Entry 3J02 (electron microscopy, 8.00 A resolution (low resolution: residue-level contacts below are approximate; hydrogen-bond / salt-bridge calls are withheld)); this record covers chains A and P of the 16 polymer chains in the assembly.

[Chain A]
Name: Lidless D386A Mm-cpn variant
Organism: Methanococcus maripaludis
Notes: fragment: Lidless Mm-cpn
UniProtKB: Q877G8 (Q877G8_METMP); the construct has insertions or renumbered stretches relative to UniProt, so the offset changes along the chain: 1-234 = UniProt 7-240; 241-491 = UniProt 269-519
Sequence (491 residues; numbered 1 to 491; the number before each row is that of its first residue):
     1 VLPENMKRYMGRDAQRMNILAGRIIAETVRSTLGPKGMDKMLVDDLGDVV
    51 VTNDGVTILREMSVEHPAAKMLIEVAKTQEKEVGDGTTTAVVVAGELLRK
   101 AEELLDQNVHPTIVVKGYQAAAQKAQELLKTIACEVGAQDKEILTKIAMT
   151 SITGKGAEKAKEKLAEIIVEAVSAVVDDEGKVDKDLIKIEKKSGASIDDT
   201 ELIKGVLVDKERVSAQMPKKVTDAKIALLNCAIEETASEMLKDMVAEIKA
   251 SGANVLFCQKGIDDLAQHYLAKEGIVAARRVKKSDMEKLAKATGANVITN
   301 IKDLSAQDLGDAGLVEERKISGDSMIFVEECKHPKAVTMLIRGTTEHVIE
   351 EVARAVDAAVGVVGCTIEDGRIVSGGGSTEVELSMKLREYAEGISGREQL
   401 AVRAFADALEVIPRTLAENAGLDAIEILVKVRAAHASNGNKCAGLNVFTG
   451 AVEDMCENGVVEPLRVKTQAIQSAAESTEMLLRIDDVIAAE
Construct notes: linker (235-240); engineered mutation Ala358 (Asp386 in Q877G8)

[Chain P]
Name: Lidless D386A Mm-cpn variant
Organism: Methanococcus maripaludis
Notes: fragment: Lidless Mm-cpn
UniProtKB: Q877G8 (Q877G8_METMP); the construct has insertions or renumbered stretches relative to UniProt, so the offset changes along the chain: 7366-7599 = UniProt 7-240; 7606-7856 = UniProt 269-519
Sequence (491 residues; numbered 7366 to 7856; the number before each row is that of its first residue):
  7366 VLPENMKRYMGRDAQRMNILAGRIIAETVRSTLGPKGMDKMLVDDLGDVV
  7416 VTNDGVTILREMSVEHPAAKMLIEVAKTQEKEVGDGTTTAVVVAGELLRK
  7466 AEELLDQNVHPTIVVKGYQAAAQKAQELLKTIACEVGAQDKEILTKIAMT
  7516 SITGKGAEKAKEKLAEIIVEAVSAVVDDEGKVDKDLIKIEKKSGASIDDT
  7566 ELIKGVLVDKERVSAQMPKKVTDAKIALLNCAIEETASEMLKDMVAEIKA
  7616 SGANVLFCQKGIDDLAQHYLAKEGIVAARRVKKSDMEKLAKATGANVITN
  7666 IKDLSAQDLGDAGLVEERKISGDSMIFVEECKHPKAVTMLIRGTTEHVIE
  7716 EVARAVDAAVGVVGCTIEDGRIVSGGGSTEVELSMKLREYAEGISGREQL
  7766 AVRAFADALEVIPRTLAENAGLDAIEILVKVRAAHASNGNKCAGLNVFTG
  7816 AVEDMCENGVVEPLRVKTQAIQSAAESTEMLLRIDDVIAAE
Construct notes: linker (7600-7605); engineered mutation Ala7723 (Asp386 in Q877G8)

[Chain A / chain P interface]
Pairs across the interface - 8 pairs, chain A then chain P:
  Ser395(A) - Val7794(P)
  Gly396(A) - Ile7790(P)
  Arg397(A) - Asp7788(P)
  Gln399(A) - Val7794(P)
  Asp423(A) - Arg7762(P)
  Ile425(A) - Gly7761(P)
  Val429(A) - Ser7760(P)
  Val429(A) - Gln7764(P)

[In short]
The chain A/chain P interface involves 7 residues from each chain.
Both chains are Lidless D386A Mm-cpn variant (Methanococcus maripaludis). Entry 3J02 (Lidless D386A Mm-cpn in
the pre-hydrolysis ATP-bound state) was determined by electron microscopy (same publication as 3J03).
